PDB entry 5AV9 | X-ray diffraction, 2.20 A resolution | chains G and I of the 10 polymer chains in the assembly

[Chain G]
Name: Histone H2A type 1-B/E
Organism: Homo sapiens
UniProt: P04908 (H2A1B_HUMAN); residues 0-129 here correspond to UniProt positions 1-130 (UniProt number = residue number + 1)
Amino-acid sequence (133 residues; numbered -3 to 129; the number before each row is that of its first residue; numbers below 1 keep their minus sign (Gly-3 is residue -3)):
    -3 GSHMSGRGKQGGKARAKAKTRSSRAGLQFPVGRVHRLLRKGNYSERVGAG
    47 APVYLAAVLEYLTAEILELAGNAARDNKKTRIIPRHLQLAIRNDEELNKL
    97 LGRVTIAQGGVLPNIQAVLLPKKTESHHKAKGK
Not modelled in the structure: -3 to 13, 119-129
Differences from the reference sequence: expression tag (-3 to -1)

[Chain I]
Molecule: 147-nt DNA strand
Sequence (147 nucleotides; each row starts with the number of its first residue; numbers below 1 keep their minus sign (DA-73 is residue -73)):
   -73 ATCAATATCCACCTGCAGATACTACCAAAAGTGTATTTGGAAACTGCTCC
   -23 ATCAAAAGGCATGTTCAGCTGGAATCCAGCTGAACATGCCTTTTGATGGA
    27 GCAGTTTCCAAATACACTTTTGGTAGTATCTGCAGGTGGATATTGAT
Metal / ion sites: Mn2+ site 1: DG-35, DG-34; Mn2+ site 2 near DG-3 (its only coordinating residue here); Mn2+ site 3 near DG5 (its only coordinating residue here); Mn2+ site 4 near DG27 (its only coordinating residue here); Mn2+ site 5 near DG48 (its only coordinating residue here); Mn2+ site 6 near DG61 (its only coordinating residue here)

[Chain G / chain I interface]
Contacting residue pairs - 14 pairs, chain G then chain I:
  Arg29(G) - DG48(I)  hydrogen bond to the phosphate
  Arg29(G) - DG49(I)  salt bridge to the phosphate
  Arg42(G) - DA38(I)  sugar contact
  Arg42(G) - DT39(I)  phosphate contact
  Val43(G) - DA38(I)  phosphate contact
  Val43(G) - DT39(I)  hydrogen bond to the phosphate
  Gly44(G) - DA38(I)  phosphate contact
  Ala45(G) - DA38(I)  hydrogen bond to the phosphate
  Lys75(G) - DC59(I)  phosphate contact
  Lys75(G) - DA60(I)  phosphate contact
  Thr76(G) - DG58(I)  sugar contact
  Thr76(G) - DC59(I)  hydrogen bond to the phosphate
  Arg77(G) - DG58(I)  hydrogen bond to the sugar
  Arg77(G) - DC59(I)  hydrogen bond to the phosphate
Interface residues without a listed pair, chain G (11 interface residues in all): Ala14, Glu41, Lys74
Interface residues without a listed pair, chain I (8 interface residues in all): DT46

[Overview]
11 residues of chain G and 8 residues of chain I are in contact; the contacts include 6 hydrogen bonds and 1
salt bridge. Polar pairs include Arg77(G)-DG58(I), Arg29(G)-DG48(I) and Val43(G)-DT39(I). DG-35(I) and
DG-34(I) coordinate Mn2+ site 1.
Here chain G is Histone H2A type 1-B/E (Homo sapiens) and chain I is a 147-nt DNA strand. Entry 5AV9 (human
nucleosome core particle) was determined by X-ray diffraction, deposited together with 5AV5, 5AV6, 5AV8, 5AVB
and 5AVC.
